8YGC - chains B and C of the 6 polymer chains in the assembly; structure by electron microscopy, 4.03 A resolution (low resolution: residue-level contacts below are approximate; hydrogen-bond / salt-bridge calls are withheld).

[Chain B]
Name: SIR2-like domain-containing protein
Organism: Bacillus subtilis A29
UniProt: D4G637 (D4G637_BACNB); residues 1-1005 here = UniProt positions 1-1005
Chain sequence (1005 residues; each row starts with the number of its first residue):
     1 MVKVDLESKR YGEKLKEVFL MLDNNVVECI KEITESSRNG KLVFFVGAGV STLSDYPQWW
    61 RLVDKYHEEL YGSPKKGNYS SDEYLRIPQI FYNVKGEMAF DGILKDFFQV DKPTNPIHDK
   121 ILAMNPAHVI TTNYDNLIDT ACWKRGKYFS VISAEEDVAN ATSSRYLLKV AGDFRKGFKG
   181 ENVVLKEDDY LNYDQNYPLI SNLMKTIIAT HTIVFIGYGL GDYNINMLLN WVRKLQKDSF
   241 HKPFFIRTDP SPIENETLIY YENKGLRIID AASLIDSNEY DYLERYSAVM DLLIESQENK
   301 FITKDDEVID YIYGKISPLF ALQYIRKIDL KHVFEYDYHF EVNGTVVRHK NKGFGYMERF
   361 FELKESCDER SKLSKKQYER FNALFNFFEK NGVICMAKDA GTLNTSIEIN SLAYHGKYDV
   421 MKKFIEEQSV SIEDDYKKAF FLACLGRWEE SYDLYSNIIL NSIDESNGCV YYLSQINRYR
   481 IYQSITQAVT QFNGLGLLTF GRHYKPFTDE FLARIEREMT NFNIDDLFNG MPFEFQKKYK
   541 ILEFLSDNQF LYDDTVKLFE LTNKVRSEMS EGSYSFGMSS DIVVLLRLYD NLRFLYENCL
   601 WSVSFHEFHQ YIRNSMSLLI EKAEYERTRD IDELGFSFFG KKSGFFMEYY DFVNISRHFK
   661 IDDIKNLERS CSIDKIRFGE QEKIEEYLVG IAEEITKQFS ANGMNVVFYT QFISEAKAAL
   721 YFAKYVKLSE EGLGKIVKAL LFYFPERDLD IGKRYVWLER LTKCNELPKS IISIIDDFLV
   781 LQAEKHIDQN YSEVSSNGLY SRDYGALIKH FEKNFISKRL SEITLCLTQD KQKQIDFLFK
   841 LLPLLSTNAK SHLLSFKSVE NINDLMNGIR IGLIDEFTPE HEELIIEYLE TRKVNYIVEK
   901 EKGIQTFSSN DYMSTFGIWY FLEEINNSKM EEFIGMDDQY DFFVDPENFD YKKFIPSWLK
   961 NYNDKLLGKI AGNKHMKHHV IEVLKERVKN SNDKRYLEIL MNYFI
Not modelled in the structure: 1-22
Sequence notes: engineered mutation A171 (His in D4G637)
What the authors report for this chain:
  - catalytic residues: S51, N133, D135 (by similarity / conservation)
  - mutagenesis - N133A/H171A, H171A: abolished catalytic activity on SPR TTP
  - mutagenesis - H171A: increased growth in response to TTP

[Chain C]
Name: SPR
Organism: Bacillus subtilis A29
UniProt: A0A162TY69 (A0A162TY69_BACIU); residue numbers follow UniProt; this construct covers 1-264
Chain sequence (264 residues; numbered 1 to 264; the number before each row is that of its first residue):
     1 MKTVIQDTAD VYFKRKSDGK LVFTAEAQTA SFSQAISEEK LRGGIGNKPL YILKSEKEIN
    61 LTVKNAFFDL EWLAMTQGET IQEETKVKVF DREHGLIVDD TNKVTLKGKP VSDVTFYNKK
   121 GLTYKIAVST DGTYTIPTAF AAAKDKLTAV YQIEKVGRRL AIKASKFSER YEVEYRTIAY
   181 NPDTEEVYSD IYIQFPNVSP SGEFEMSLEN GNALAPEIKF EALADTDTDE MAVVIEASRD
   241 ENTAAPVEDT TGSTQSSDLG GTTE
Not modelled in the structure: 79-167, 241-264

[How chain B and chain C interact]
Residue-residue contacts (86):
  Q483(B) - E209(C)
  Q483(B) - N210(C)
  Q487(B) - S207(C)
  Q487(B) - L208(C)
  Q491(B) - F204(C)
  Q491(B) - E205(C)
  F492(B) - F204(C)
  N493(B) - L73(C)
  N493(B) - Q77(C)
  G494(B) - F68(C)
  G496(B) - F204(C)
  L497(B) - L73(C)
  L497(B) - T76(C)
  L498(B) - F68(C)
  L498(B) - Y171(C)
  L498(B) - P200(C)
  T499(B) - F204(C)
  H503(B) - Q77(C)
  N548(B) - E209(C)
  N548(B) - N210(C)
  F605(B) - S207(C)
  F605(B) - L208(C)
  F605(B) - E209(C)
  H606(B) - M206(C)
  H606(B) - S207(C)
  E607(B) - L208(C)
  E607(B) - E209(C)
  K660(B) - E203(C)
  T710(B) - F204(C)
  T710(B) - E205(C)
  Q711(B) - E205(C)
  Y755(B) - L41(C)
  E759(B) - K40(C)
  S792(B) - T226(C)
  E793(B) - T226(C)
  V794(B) - L223(C)
  S795(B) - L223(C)
  S795(B) - A224(C)
  S796(B) - K57(C)
  S796(B) - E58(C)
  S796(B) - E221(C)
  S796(B) - A222(C)
  S796(B) - L223(C)
  N797(B) - E56(C)
  Y800(B) - T226(C)
  H810(B) - K40(C)
  H810(B) - R42(C)
  H810(B) - G43(C)
  K813(B) - I45(C)
  N863(B) - D227(C)
  M866(B) - Y51(C)
  I869(B) - L50(C)
  I869(B) - Y51(C)
  R870(B) - R42(C)
  R870(B) - Y51(C)
  I874(B) - L50(C)
  D875(B) - K48(C)
  D875(B) - L50(C)
  E876(B) - L50(C)
  F877(B) - L50(C)
  G903(B) - E236(C)
  I904(B) - V234(C)
  I904(B) - I235(C)
  I904(B) - E236(C)
  Q905(B) - V234(C)
  Q905(B) - E236(C)
  T906(B) - V234(C)
  F907(B) - A232(C)
  S908(B) - A232(C)
  S909(B) - K57(C)
  S909(B) - D229(C)
  S909(B) - E230(C)
  S909(B) - M231(C)
  N910(B) - T228(C)
  N910(B) - D229(C)
  T915(B) - L53(C)
  I918(B) - I52(C)
  W919(B) - L50(C)
  W919(B) - Y51(C)
  E924(B) - L50(C)
  E924(B) - Y51(C)
  K960(B) - E38(C)
  N961(B) - I36(C)
  N961(B) - E38(C)
  K965(B) - P49(C)
  R995(B) - E38(C)
Other interface residues (no listed pair), chain B (62 interface residues in all): R480, L495, F500, Y552, S604, D662, R747, Y912, N963
Other interface residues (no listed pair), chain C (52 interface residues in all): E39, S55, N60, S168, N197, G211, D225, V233

[Summary]
Chain B and chain C form an interface of 62 and 52 residues respectively. The paper reports catalytic residues
S51(B), N133(B) and D135(B); N133A/H171A and H171A of chain B abolish catalytic activity on SPR TTP.
Here chain B is SIR2-like domain-containing protein and chain C is SPR, both from Bacillus subtilis A29. Entry
8YGC (The Dimer Structure of DSR2-SPR) was determined by electron microscopy together with 8YGF, 8YGK, 8YGN,
8YGO and 8YGP from the same study.
